PDB entry 8IEJ | electron microscopy, 3.12 A resolution | chains C and J of the 13 polymer chains in the assembly

== Chain C ==
Name: Histone H2A type 1-B/E
Source organism: Homo sapiens
UniProtKB: P04908 (H2A1B_HUMAN); residues 10-118 here correspond to UniProt positions 11-119 (UniProt number = residue number + 1)
Amino-acid sequence (109 residues; row label = number of the first residue in the row):
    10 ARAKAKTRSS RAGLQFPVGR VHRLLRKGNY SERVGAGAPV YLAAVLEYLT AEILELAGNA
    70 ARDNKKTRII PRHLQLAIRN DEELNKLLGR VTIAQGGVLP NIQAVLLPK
Swiss-Prot annotation at these positions:
  - modified residue: Lys13 (N6-(beta-hydroxybutyryl)lysine), Lys36 (N6-(2-hydroxyisobutyryl)lysine), Lys74 (N6-(2-hydroxyisobutyryl)lysine), Lys75 (N6-(2-hydroxyisobutyryl)lysine), Lys95 (N6-(2-hydroxyisobutyryl)lysine), Gln104 (N5-methylglutamine), Lys118 (N6-(2-hydroxyisobutyryl)lysine)
  - cross-link (Glycyl lysine isopeptide (Lys-Gly)): Lys13 (interchain with G-Cter in ubiquitin), Lys15 (interchain with G-Cter in ubiquitin)

== Chain J ==
Molecule: 147-nt DNA strand
Source organism: Homo sapiens
Sequence (147 nucleotides; row label = number of the first residue in the row; numbers below 1 keep their minus sign (DC-73 is residue -73)):
   -73 CTGGAGAATC CCGGTGCCGA GGCCGCTCAA TTGGTCGTAG ACAGCTCTAG CACCGCTTAA
   -13 ACGCACGTAC GCGCTGTCCC CCGCGTTTTA ACCGCCAAGG GGATTACTCC CTAGTCTCCA
    47 GGCACGTGTC AGATATATAC ATCCTGT

== Interface between chain C and chain J ==
Contacting residue pairs - 17 pairs, chain C then chain J:
  Arg11(C) - DT43(J)  hydrogen bond to the base
  Arg11(C) - DC44(J)  sugar contact
  Lys13(C) - DA46(J)  salt bridge to the phosphate
  Arg29(C) - DG48(J)  sugar contact
  Arg29(C) - DC49(J)  salt bridge to the phosphate
  Arg35(C) - DA39(J)  salt bridge to the phosphate
  Arg42(C) - DT38(J)  hydrogen bond to the sugar
  Arg42(C) - DA39(J)  phosphate contact
  Val43(C) - DT38(J)  sugar contact
  Val43(C) - DA39(J)  hydrogen bond to the phosphate
  Gly44(C) - DT38(J)  phosphate contact
  Ala45(C) - DT38(J)  hydrogen bond to the phosphate
  Lys75(C) - DG58(J)  phosphate contact
  Thr76(C) - DA57(J)  hydrogen bond to the phosphate
  Thr76(C) - DG58(J)  hydrogen bond to the phosphate
  Arg77(C) - DA57(J)  hydrogen bond to the sugar
  Arg77(C) - DG58(J)  hydrogen bond to the phosphate
Also at the interface, not in a pair above, chain C (14 interface residues in all): Ala10, Thr16, Glu41
Also at the interface, not in a pair above, chain J (12 interface residues in all): DC45, DG47, DA59

== Summary ==
14 residues of chain C and 12 residues of chain J are in contact, with 8 hydrogen bonds and 3 salt bridges.
Polar pairs include Arg11(C)-DT43(J), Arg42(C)-DT38(J) and Arg77(C)-DA57(J).
Here chain C is Histone H2A type 1-B/E and chain J is a 147-nt DNA strand, both from Homo sapiens. Entry 8IEJ
(RNF20-RNF40/hRad6A-Ub/nucleosome complex) was determined by electron microscopy.
